Entry 9GUW (electron microscopy, 3.10 A resolution); this record covers chains A and E of the 30 polymer chains in the assembly.

== Chain A ==
Molecule: 16S ribosomal RNA
Organism: Escherichia coli K-12
Sequence (1541 nucleotides; numbered 1 to 1541; the number before each row is that of its first residue):
     1 AAAUUGAAGAGUUUGAUCAUGGCUCAGAUUGAACGCUGGCGGCAGGCCUA
    51 ACACAUGCAAGUCGAACGGUAACAGGAAGAAGCUUGCUUCUUUGCUGACG
   101 AGUGGCGGACGGGUGAGUAAUGUCUGGGAAACUGCCUGAUGGAGGGGGAU
   151 AACUACUGGAAACGGUAGCUAAUACCGCAUAACGUCGCAAGACCAAAGAG
   201 GGGUACCUUCGGGCCUCUUGCCAUCGGAUGUGCCCAGAUGGGAUUAGCUA
   251 GUAGGUGGGGUAACGGCUCACCUAGGCGACGAUCCCUAGCUGGUCUGAGA
   301 GGAUGACCAGCCACACUGGAACUGAGACACGGUCCAGACUCCUACGGGAG
   351 GCAGCAGUGGGGAAUAUUGCACAAUGGGCGCAAGCCUGAUGCAGCCAUGC
   401 CGCGUGUAUGAAGAAGGCCUUCGGGUUGUAAAGUACUUUCAGCGGGGAGG
   451 AAGGGAGUAAAGUUAAUACCUUUGCUCAUUGACGUUACCCGCAGAAGAAG
   501 CACCGGCUAACUCCGUGCCAGCAGCCXCGGUAAUACGGAGGGUGCAAGCG
   551 UUAAUCGGAAUUACUGGGCGUAAAGCGCACGCAGGCGGUUUGUUAAGUCA
   601 GAUGUGAAAUCCCCGGGCUCAACCUGGGAACUGCAUCUGAUACUGGCAAG
   651 CUUGAGUCUCGUAGAGGGGGGUAGAAUUCCAGGUGUAGCGGUGAAAUGCG
   701 UAGAGAUCUGGAGGAAUACCGGUGGCGAAGGCGGCCCCCUGGACGAAGAC
   751 UGACGCUCAGGUGCGAAAGCGUGGGGAGCAAACAGGAUUAGAUACCCUGG
   801 UAGUCCACGCCGUAAACGAUGUCGACUUGGAGGUUGUGCCCUUGAGGCGU
   851 GGCUUCCGGAGCUAACGCGUUAAGUCGACCGCCUGGGGAGUACGGCCGCA
   901 AGGUUAAAACUCAAAUGAAUUGACGGGGGCCCGCACAAGCGGUGGAGCAU
   951 GUGGUUUAAUUCGAUGXAACGCGAAGAACCUUACCUGGUCUUGACAUCCA
  1001 CGGAAGUUUUCAGAGAUGAGAAUGUGCCUUCGGGAACCGUGAGACAGGUG
  1051 CUGCAUGGCUGUCGUCAGCUCGUGUUGUGAAAUGUUGGGUUAAGUCCCGC
  1101 AACGAGCGCAACCCUUAUCCUUUGUUGCCAGCGGUCCGGCCGGGAACUCA
  1151 AAGGAGACUGCCAGUGAUAAACUGGAGGAAGGUGGGGAUGACGUCAAGUC
  1201 AUCAUGGCCCUUACGACCAGGGCUACACACGUGCUACAAUGGCGCAUACA
  1251 AAGAGAAGCGACCUCGCGAGAGCAAGCGGACCUCAUAAAGUGCGUCGUAG
  1301 UCCGGAUUGGAGUCUGCAACUCGACUCCAUGAAGUCGGAAUCGCUAGUAA
  1351 UCGUGGAUCAGAAUGCCACGGUGAAUACGUUCCCGGGCCUUGUACACACC
  1401 GCCCGUXACACCAUGGGAGUGGGUUGCAAAAGAAGUAGGUAGCUUAACCU
  1451 UCGGGAGGGCGCUUACCACUUUGUGAUUCAUGACUGGGGUGAAGUCGUAA
  1501 CAAGGUAACCGUAGGGGAACCUGCGGUUGGAUCACCUCCUU
Disordered / not traced: 1401-1407, 1495-1501, 1541
Modified / non-standard residues: PSU (pseudouridine-5'-monophosphate) at position 516, G7M (N7-methyl-guanosine-5'-monophosphate) at position 527, 2MG (2N-methylguanosine-5'-monophosphate) at position 966, 5MC (5-methylcytidine-5'-monophosphate) at position 967, 2MG (2N-methylguanosine-5'-monophosphate) at position 1207, 4OC (4n,o2'-methylcytidine-5'-monophosphate) at position 1402, 5MC (5-methylcytidine-5'-monophosphate) at position 1407, UR3 (3-methyluridine-5'-monophoshate) at position 1498, 2MG (2N-methylguanosine-5'-monophosphate) at position 1516, MA6 (6N-dimethyladenosine-5'-monophoshate) at position 1518, MA6 (6N-dimethyladenosine-5'-monophoshate) at position 1519
Ion coordination: Mg2+ site 1 near G21 (its only coordinating residue here); Mg2+ site 2: G46, C47; Mg2+ site 3 near A53 (its only coordinating residue here); Mg2+ site 4: A59, U387; Mg2+ site 5 near G100 (its only coordinating residue here); Mg2+ site 6: A109, G331; Mg2+ site 7 near G111 (its only coordinating residue here); Mg2+ site 8: A116, G117, G289; Mg2+ site 9 near G145 (its only coordinating residue here); Mg2+ site 10 near A171 (its only coordinating residue here); Mg2+ site 11: U180, A195; Mg2+ site 12 near A197 (its only coordinating residue here); 62 more Mg2+ sites not listed

== Chain E ==
Name: Small ribosomal subunit protein uS4
Organism: Escherichia coli K-12
UniProtKB: C4ZUF1 (RS4_ECOBW); residue numbers follow UniProt; this construct covers 1-206
Amino-acid sequence (206 residues; row label = number of the first residue in the row):
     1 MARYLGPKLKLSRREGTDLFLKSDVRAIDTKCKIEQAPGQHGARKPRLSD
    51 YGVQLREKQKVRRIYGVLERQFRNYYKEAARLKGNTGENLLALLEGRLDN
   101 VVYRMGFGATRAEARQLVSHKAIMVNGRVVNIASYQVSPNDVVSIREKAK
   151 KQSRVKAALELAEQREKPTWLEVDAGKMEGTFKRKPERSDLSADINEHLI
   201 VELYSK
Disordered / not traced: 1
Differences from the reference sequence: conflict Asp-24 (Gly in C4ZUF1)

== How chain A and chain E interact ==
Pairs across the interface - 117 pairs, chain A then chain E:
  A2(A) with Lys-83(E), hydrogen bond to the sugar
  A8(A) with Gln-54(E), base contact; Glu-202(E), hydrogen bond to the base; Ser-205(E), base contact; Lys-206(E), base contact
  A26(A) with Lys-206(E), sugar contact
  A28(A) with Arg-73(E), salt bridge to the phosphate
  C400(A) with Arg-70(E), salt bridge to the phosphate
  C401(A) with Arg-70(E), salt bridge to the phosphate; Asn-74(E), hydrogen bond to the phosphate
  G402(A) with Gln-71(E), hydrogen bond to the phosphate; Ile-132(E), phosphate contact; Ser-134(E), phosphate contact
  C403(A) with Ala-2(E), base contact; Gln-71(E), hydrogen bond to the phosphate; Ile-132(E), phosphate contact; Ala-133(E), phosphate contact; Ser-134(E), hydrogen bond to the phosphate
  G404(A) with Ala-2(E), hydrogen bond to the base; Arg-115(E), salt bridge to the phosphate; Ser-119(E), sugar contact
  U405(A) with Ala-2(E), hydrogen bond to the base; Arg-3(E), salt bridge to the phosphate; Leu-5(E), base contact
  G406(A) with Arg-3(E), hydrogen bond to the phosphate; Leu-5(E), phosphate contact; Gln-116(E), hydrogen bond to the base
  U407(A) with Arg-3(E), salt bridge to the phosphate; Leu-5(E), phosphate contact; Glu-113(E), sugar contact; Gln-116(E), hydrogen bond to the sugar
  A408(A) with Lys-8(E), salt bridge to the phosphate; Ser-23(E), phosphate contact; Thr-110(E), phosphate contact
  U409(A) with Lys-22(E), salt bridge to the phosphate; Ser-23(E), hydrogen bond to the phosphate
  G410(A) with Lys-22(E), base contact; Arg-26(E), salt bridge to the phosphate; Lys-31(E), salt bridge to the phosphate
  A411(A) with Arg-26(E), salt bridge to the phosphate
  G413(A) with Lys-31(E), base contact; Cys-32(E), base contact
  C419(A) with Gln-40(E), sugar contact
  U426(A) with Lys-33(E), salt bridge to the phosphate; Gly-39(E), sugar contact
  U427(A) with Lys-10(E), phosphate contact; Arg-13(E), salt bridge to the phosphate; Gly-39(E), phosphate contact
  G428(A) with Pro-7(E), phosphate contact; Lys-10(E), salt bridge to the phosphate; Arg-13(E), phosphate contact
  U429(A) with Leu-9(E), sugar contact; Arg-13(E), salt bridge to the phosphate; Lys-22(E), phosphate contact; Lys-31(E), phosphate contact; Cys-32(E), phosphate contact
  A430(A) with Pro-7(E), phosphate contact; Lys-8(E), salt bridge to the phosphate; Leu-9(E), hydrogen bond to the phosphate; Lys-22(E), salt bridge to the phosphate
  C436(A) with Ser-153(E), sugar contact; Arg-154(E), sugar contact
  U437(A) with His-120(E), hydrogen bond to the sugar; Gln-152(E), hydrogen bond to the phosphate; Arg-154(E), hydrogen bond to the sugar
  U438(A) with His-120(E), sugar contact
  U439(A) with Ser-119(E), hydrogen bond to the sugar; His-120(E), base contact; Asn-131(E), hydrogen bond to the sugar
  C489(A) with Lys-121(E), salt bridge to the phosphate
  C490(A) with Arg-146(E), salt bridge to the phosphate
  G491(A) with Lys-148(E), salt bridge to the phosphate
  A495(A) with His-120(E), base contact
  A499(A) with Ala-2(E), base contact
  U508(A) with Tyr-51(E), sugar contact
  A509(A) with Ser-49(E), hydrogen bond to the phosphate; Tyr-51(E), sugar contact; Leu-55(E), sugar contact
  A510(A) with Leu-48(E), phosphate contact
  C511(A) with His-41(E), hydrogen bond to the base; Arg-44(E), hydrogen bond to the phosphate
  U512(A) with Gln-40(E), sugar contact; His-41(E), hydrogen bond to the sugar; Arg-44(E), salt bridge to the phosphate
  G540(A) with Gln-40(E), base contact
  G541(A) with Gly-39(E), sugar contact; Gln-40(E), hydrogen bond to the sugar
  G542(A) with Lys-10(E), salt bridge to the phosphate; Arg-14(E), hydrogen bond to the phosphate; Pro-38(E), sugar contact; Gly-39(E), sugar contact
  U543(A) with Arg-14(E), salt bridge to the phosphate; Arg-56(E), hydrogen bond to the phosphate
  G544(A) with Arg-56(E), salt bridge to the phosphate; Gln-59(E), phosphate contact; Arg-63(E), salt bridge to the phosphate
  C545(A) with Lys-58(E), salt bridge to the phosphate; Gln-59(E), hydrogen bond to the phosphate; Arg-62(E), salt bridge to the phosphate; Glu-69(E), phosphate contact
  A546(A) with Tyr-4(E), base contact; Leu-68(E), phosphate contact; Glu-69(E), hydrogen bond to the phosphate; Arg-70(E), hydrogen bond to the phosphate
  A547(A) with Ala-2(E), phosphate contact; Leu-68(E), phosphate contact
  C613(A) with Arg-81(E), salt bridge to the phosphate; Lys-83(E), phosphate contact
  C614(A) with Arg-81(E), salt bridge to the phosphate
  U619(A) with Arg-128(E), hydrogen bond to the sugar; Val-129(E), base contact; Val-130(E), base contact; Asn-131(E), hydrogen bond to the base; Ile-132(E), base contact; Tyr-135(E), sugar contact
  C620(A) with Ile-132(E), base contact; Tyr-135(E), sugar contact
Also at the interface, not in a pair above, chain A (54 interface residues in all): A3, U4, U5, C440, C488
Also at the interface, not in a pair above, chain E (71 interface residues in all): Leu-21, Val-25, Gln-36, Pro-46, Gly-52, Gly-84, Ala-112, Gln-136, Leu-203

== Summary ==
Chain A and chain E form an interface of 54 and 71 residues respectively; the contacts include 30 hydrogen
bonds and 29 salt bridges. Among the polar pairs are A8(A)/Glu-202(E), G404(A)/Ala-2(E) and U405(A)/Ala-2(E).
G46(A) and C47(A) form the Mg2+ site 2.
Chain A is 16S ribosomal RNA and chain E is Small ribosomal subunit protein uS4, both from Escherichia coli
K-12; the structure, 30S-TEC (TEC in expressome position) Inactive state 2, was determined by electron
microscopy together with 9GUP, 9GUQ, 9GUR, 9GUS, 9GUT, 9GUU, 9GUV and 9GUX from the same study.
